Entry 9C8E (electron microscopy, 3.19 A resolution); this record covers chains I and J of the 11 polymer chains in the assembly.

Chain I (and J):
Protein: Seipin
Source organism: Mus musculus
Notes: chain J of this document is another copy of the same molecule, construct and numbering; everything in this record applies to it too
UniProtKB: A0A0R4J225 (A0A0R4J225_MOUSE); residues -58 to 383 here correspond to UniProt positions 2-443 (UniProt number = residue number + 60)
Amino-acid sequence (454 residues; each row starts with the number of its first residue; numbers below 1 keep their minus sign (Met-70 is residue -70)):
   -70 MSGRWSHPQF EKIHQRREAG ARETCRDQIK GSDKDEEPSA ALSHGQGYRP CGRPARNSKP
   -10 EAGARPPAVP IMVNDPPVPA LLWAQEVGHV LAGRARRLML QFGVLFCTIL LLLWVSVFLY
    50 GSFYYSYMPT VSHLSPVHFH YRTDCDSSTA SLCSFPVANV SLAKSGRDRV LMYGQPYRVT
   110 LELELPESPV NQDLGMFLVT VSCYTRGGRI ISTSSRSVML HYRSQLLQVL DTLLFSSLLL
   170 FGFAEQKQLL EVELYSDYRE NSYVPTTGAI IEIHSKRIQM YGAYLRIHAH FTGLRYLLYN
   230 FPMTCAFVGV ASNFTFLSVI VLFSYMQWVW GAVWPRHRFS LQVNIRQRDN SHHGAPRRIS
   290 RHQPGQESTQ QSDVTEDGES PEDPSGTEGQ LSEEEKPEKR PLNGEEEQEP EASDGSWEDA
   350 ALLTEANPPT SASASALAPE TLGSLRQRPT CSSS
Not modelled in the structure: -70 to 57, 93-97, 230-383
Differences from the reference sequence: initiating methionine (-70); expression tag (-69 to -59)

How chain I and chain J interact:
Contacting residue pairs (35; chain I residue first):
  Phe84(I) with Thr72(J)
  Asp122(I) with Ala79(J)
  Met125(I) with Tyr70(J); Leu81(J), hydrophobic; Ile207(J); Gln208(J); Met209(J)
  Phe126(I) with Tyr70(J), hydrogen bond (backbone-side chain)
  Leu127(I) with Tyr70(J)
  Arg145(I) with His67(J)
  Ser146(I) with Tyr70(J)
  Met148(I) with Pro115(J), hydrophobic; Gln208(J); Met209(J); Tyr210(J), hydrophobic
  His150(I) with Glu174(J), salt bridge; Tyr210(J)
  Tyr151(I) with Pro115(J), hydrophobic; Glu116(J); Ser117(J); Pro118(J); Tyr210(J), hydrogen bond (backbone-side chain)
  Arg152(I) with Leu169(J); Gln175(J)
  Ser153(I) with Thr161(J); Gln175(J), hydrogen bond
  Leu155(I) with Val158(J), hydrophobic
  Leu156(I) with Thr161(J); Leu168(J), hydrophobic; Gln175(J)
  Leu159(I) with Ser165(J); Leu169(J), hydrophobic
  Asp160(I) with Leu169(J)
  Leu163(I) with Leu169(J), hydrophobic
  His203(I) with Thr72(J), hydrogen bond
Also at the interface, not in a pair above, chain I (22 interface residues in all): Leu123, Gly124, Leu149, Arg206
Also at the interface, not in a pair above, chain J (23 interface residues in all): Phe68, His69, Thr78

Overview:
22 residues of chain I and 23 residues of chain J are in contact, with 4 hydrogen bonds and 1 salt bridge.
Polar contacts include His150(I)-Glu174(J), Phe126(I)-Tyr70(J) and Tyr151(I)-Tyr210(J).
Both chains are Seipin (Mus musculus). Entry 9C8E (mouse Seipin complex) was determined by electron microscopy
(same publication as 9C8D).
